5S9Q - chain A; structure by X-ray diffraction, 1.85 A resolution.

[Chain A]
Protein: Bromodomain-containing protein 4
Organism: Homo sapiens
UniProtKB: O60885 (BRD4_HUMAN); residues 44-168 here = UniProt positions 44-168
Chain sequence (128 residues; numbered 41 to 168; the number before each row is that of its first residue):
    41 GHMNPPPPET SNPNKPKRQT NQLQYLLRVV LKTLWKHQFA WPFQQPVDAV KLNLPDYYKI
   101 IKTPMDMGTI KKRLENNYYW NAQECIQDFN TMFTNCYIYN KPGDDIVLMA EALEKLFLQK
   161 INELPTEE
Not modelled in the structure: 41
Sequence notes: expression tag (41-43)
Small-molecule neighbours: YW7 (2-(3,5-dimethyl-1,2-oxazol-4-yl)-7-(2-hydroxypropan-2-yl)-9-[(S)-(oxan-4-yl)(phenyl)methyl]-9H-carbazole-4-carboxamide): Trp-81, Pro-82, Phe-83, Gln-85, Pro-86, Val-87, Asp-88, Lys-91, Leu-92, Leu-94, Tyr-97, Cys-136, Tyr-139, Asn-140, Asp-145, Ile-146, Met-149

[In short]
Chain A binds compound YW7.
Chain A is Bromodomain-containing protein 4 (Homo sapiens); the structure, CRYSTAL STRUCTURE OF THE FIRST
BROMODOMAIN OF HUMAN BRD4 IN COMPLEX WITH
2-(3,5-dimethyl-1,2-oxazol-4-yl)-7-(2-hydroxypropan-2-yl)-9-[(S)-(oxan-4-yl)(phenyl)methyl]-9H-carbazole-4-carboxamide,
was determined by X-ray diffraction together with 5S9O, 5S9P and 5S9R from the same study.
